Entry 8EUF (electron microscopy, 3.41 A resolution); this record covers chains Q and Y of the 10 polymer chains in the assembly.

Chain Q:
Protein: Chromatin-remodeling ATPase INO80
From: Saccharomyces cerevisiae S288C
Notes: EC 3.6.4.-
UniProt: P53115 (INO80_YEAST); numbering as in UniProt (aligned over 1-1489)
Chain sequence (1489 residues; numbered 1 to 1489; the number before each row is that of its first residue):
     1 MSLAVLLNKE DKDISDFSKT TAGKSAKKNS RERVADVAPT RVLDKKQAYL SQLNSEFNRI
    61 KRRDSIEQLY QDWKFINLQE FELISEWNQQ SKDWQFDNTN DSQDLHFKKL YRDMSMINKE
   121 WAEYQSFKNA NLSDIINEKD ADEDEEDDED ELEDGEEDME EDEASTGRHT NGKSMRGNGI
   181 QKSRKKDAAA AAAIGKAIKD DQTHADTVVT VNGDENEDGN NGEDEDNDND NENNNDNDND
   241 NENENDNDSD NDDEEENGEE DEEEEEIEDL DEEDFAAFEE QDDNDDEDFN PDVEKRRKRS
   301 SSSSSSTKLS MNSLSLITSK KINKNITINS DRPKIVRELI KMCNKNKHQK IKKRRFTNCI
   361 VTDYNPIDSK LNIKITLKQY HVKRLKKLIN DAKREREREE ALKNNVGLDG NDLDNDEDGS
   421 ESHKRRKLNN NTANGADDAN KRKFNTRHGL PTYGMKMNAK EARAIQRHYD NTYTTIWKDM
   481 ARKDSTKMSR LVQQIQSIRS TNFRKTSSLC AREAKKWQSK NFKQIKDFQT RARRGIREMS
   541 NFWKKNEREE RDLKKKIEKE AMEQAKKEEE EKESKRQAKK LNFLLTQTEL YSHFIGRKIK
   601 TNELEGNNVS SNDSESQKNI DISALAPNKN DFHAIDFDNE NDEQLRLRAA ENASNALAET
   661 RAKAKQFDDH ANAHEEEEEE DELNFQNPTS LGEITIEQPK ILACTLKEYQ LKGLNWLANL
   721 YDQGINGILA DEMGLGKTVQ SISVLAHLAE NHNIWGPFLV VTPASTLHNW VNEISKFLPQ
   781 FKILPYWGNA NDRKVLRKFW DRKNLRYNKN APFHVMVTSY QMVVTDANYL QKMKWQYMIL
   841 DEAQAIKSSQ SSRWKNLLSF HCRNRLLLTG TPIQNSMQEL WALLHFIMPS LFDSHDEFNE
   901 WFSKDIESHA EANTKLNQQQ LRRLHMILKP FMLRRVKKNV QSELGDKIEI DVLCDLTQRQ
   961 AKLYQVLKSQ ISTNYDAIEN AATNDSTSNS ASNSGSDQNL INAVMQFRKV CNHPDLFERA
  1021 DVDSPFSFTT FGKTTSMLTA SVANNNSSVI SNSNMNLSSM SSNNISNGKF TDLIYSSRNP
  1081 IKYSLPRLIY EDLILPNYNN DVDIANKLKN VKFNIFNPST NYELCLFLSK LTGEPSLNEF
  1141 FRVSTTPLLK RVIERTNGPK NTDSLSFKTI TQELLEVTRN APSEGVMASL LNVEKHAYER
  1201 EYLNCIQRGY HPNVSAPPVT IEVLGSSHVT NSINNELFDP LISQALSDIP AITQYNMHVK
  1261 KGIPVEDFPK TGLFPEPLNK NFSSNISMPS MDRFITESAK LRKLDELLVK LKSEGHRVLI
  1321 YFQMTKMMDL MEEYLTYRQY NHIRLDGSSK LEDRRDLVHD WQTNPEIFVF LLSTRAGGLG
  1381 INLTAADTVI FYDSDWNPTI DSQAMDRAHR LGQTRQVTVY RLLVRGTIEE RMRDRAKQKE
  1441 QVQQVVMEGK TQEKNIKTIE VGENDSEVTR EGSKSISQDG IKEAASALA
Unresolved in the structure: 1-947, 986-998, 1037-1068, 1346-1355, 1375-1381, 1409-1413, 1436-1489
Swiss-Prot annotation at these positions:
  - motif: Asp841 to Gln844 (DEAQ box)
  - binding site (ATP): Asp731 to Thr738
  - modified residue (Phosphoserine): Ser65, Ser115, Ser133, Ser610
  - mutagenesis: Lys737 (K737A: Reduced ATPase activity of the INO80 complex)

Chain Y:
Protein: RuvB-like protein 2
From: Saccharomyces cerevisiae S288C
Notes: EC 3.6.4.12
UniProt: Q12464 (RUVB2_YEAST); residues 1-460 here = UniProt positions 1-460
Chain sequence (460 residues; each row starts with the number of its first residue):
     1 MSIQTSDPNE TSDLKSLSLI AAHSHITGLG LDENLQPRPT SEGMVGQLQA RRAAGVILKM
    61 VQNGTIAGRA VLVAGPPSTG KTALAMGVSQ SLGKDVPFTA IAGSEIFSLE LSKTEALTQA
   121 FRKSIGIKIK EETELIEGEV VEIQIDRSIT GGHKQGKLTI KTTDMETIYE LGNKMIDGLT
   181 KEKVLAGDVI SIDKASGKIT KLGRSFARSR DYDAMGADTR FVQCPEGELQ KRKTVVHTVS
   241 LHEIDVINSR TQGFLALFTG DTGEIRSEVR DQINTKVAEW KEEGKAEIVP GVLFIDEVHM
   301 LDIECFSFIN RALEDEFAPI VMMATNRGVS KTRGTNYKSP HGLPLDLLDR SIIITTKSYN
   361 EQEIKTILSI RAQEEEVELS SDALDLLTKT GVETSLRYSS NLISVAQQIA MKRKNNTVEV
   421 EDVKRAYLLF LDSARSVKYV QENESQYIDD QGNVQISIAK
Unresolved in the structure: 1-15
Small-molecule neighbours:
  - ADP (adenosine-5'-diphosphate), molecule 1: Ala22, His23, His25, Gly43, Met44, Val45, Gln47, Pro76, Pro77, Ser78, Thr79, Gly80, Lys81, Thr82, Ala83, Tyr359, Ile367, Arg371, Leu396, Arg397
  - ADP, molecule 2: Arg311, Glu314, Arg350
Swiss-Prot annotation at these positions:
  - binding site (ATP): Gly75 to Thr82
  - mutagenesis: Gly75 (G75A: Lethal), Gly80 (G80A: Growth defect at 37 degrees Celsius), Lys81 (K81A: Defect in snoRNA accumulation. Growth defect at 37 degrees Celsius; K81E: Lethal; K81R: Growth defect at 37 degrees Celsius), Asp296 (D296N: Lethal), Glu297 (E297G: Lethal)

How chain Q and chain Y interact:
Pairs across the interface (51; chain Q residue first):
  Lys1107(Q) - Ala217(Y)
  Ile1115(Q) - Phe258(Y)  hydrophobic
  Phe1116(Q) - Phe254(Y)  hydrophobic
  Asn1117(Q) - Arg220(Y)
  Ser1119(Q) - Leu202(Y)
  Ser1119(Q) - Val222(Y)
  Tyr1122(Q) - Leu135(Y)
  Tyr1122(Q) - Ser191(Y)
  Leu1124(Q) - Phe258(Y)  hydrophobic
  Phe1127(Q) - Thr238(Y)
  Phe1127(Q) - Val239(Y)  hydrophobic
  Phe1127(Q) - Glu243(Y)
  Leu1128(Q) - Phe254(Y)  hydrophobic
  Leu1128(Q) - Phe258(Y)  hydrophobic
  Ser1129(Q) - Lys198(Y)  hydrogen bond
  Lys1130(Q) - Ile129(Y)
  Lys1130(Q) - Glu131(Y)
  Lys1130(Q) - His237(Y)
  Leu1131(Q) - Val239(Y)  hydrophobic
  Leu1131(Q) - Glu243(Y)
  Thr1132(Q) - Ile247(Y)
  Thr1132(Q) - Phe254(Y)
  Glu1134(Q) - Lys198(Y)
  Pro1135(Q) - Lys198(Y)
  Pro1135(Q) - Ile199(Y)  hydrogen bond (backbone-backbone)
  Ser1136(Q) - Glu182(Y)  hydrogen bond
  Ser1136(Q) - Ile199(Y)
  Leu1137(Q) - Lys198(Y)
  Leu1137(Q) - Ile199(Y)  hydrogen bond (backbone-backbone)
  Leu1137(Q) - Thr200(Y)
  Asn1138(Q) - Glu182(Y)
  Asn1138(Q) - Thr200(Y)
  Asn1138(Q) - Lys201(Y)  hydrogen bond (side chain-backbone)
  Asn1138(Q) - Arg220(Y)
  Glu1139(Q) - Lys181(Y)  salt bridge
  Phe1140(Q) - Phe254(Y)  hydrophobic
  Phe1141(Q) - Asp218(Y)
  Arg1142(Q) - Lys181(Y)
  Val1143(Q) - Gln252(Y)
  Val1143(Q) - Phe254(Y)  hydrophobic
  Val1143(Q) - Leu255(Y)  hydrophobic
  Asn1161(Q) - Ser196(Y)
  Asn1161(Q) - Lys198(Y)
  Asp1163(Q) - Lys285(Y)  salt bridge
  Leu1165(Q) - Ile129(Y)  hydrophobic
  Leu1165(Q) - Asn248(Y)  hydrogen bond (backbone-side chain)
  Leu1165(Q) - Trp280(Y)  hydrophobic
  Phe1167(Q) - Asn248(Y)
  Phe1167(Q) - Lys276(Y)
  Thr1169(Q) - Gln272(Y)
  Ile1170(Q) - Gln272(Y)
Interface residues without a listed pair, chain Q (39 interface residues in all): Val1111, Pro1118, Leu1126, Gly1133, Ser1144, Arg1151, Arg1155, Ser1164, Ser1166, Thr1171
Interface residues without a listed pair, chain Y (35 interface residues in all): Gly197, Ile244, Thr251, Leu257, Arg266

Summary:
Chain Q and chain Y form an interface of 39 and 35 residues respectively, with 6 hydrogen bonds and 2 salt
bridges. Among the polar pairs are Glu1139(Q)-Lys181(Y), Asp1163(Q)-Lys285(Y) and Ser1129(Q)-Lys198(Y). Bound
to chain Y: ADP.
Chain Q is Chromatin-remodeling ATPase INO80 and chain Y is RuvB-like protein 2, both from Saccharomyces
cerevisiae S288C; the structure, Class2 of the INO80-Nucleosome complex, was determined by electron
microscopy, deposited together with 8ETS, 8ETT, 8ETU, 8ETV, 8ETW, 8EU9, 8EUE and 8EUJ.
